8YER - chains D and E of the 6 polymer chains in the assembly; structure by X-ray diffraction, 2.71 A resolution.

Chain D:
Molecule: Tubulin beta chain
Source organism: Sus scrofa
Reference sequence: A0A8D0VN39 (A0A8D0VN39_PIG); numbering as in UniProt (aligned over 1-431)
Amino-acid sequence (431 residues; row label = number of the first residue in the row):
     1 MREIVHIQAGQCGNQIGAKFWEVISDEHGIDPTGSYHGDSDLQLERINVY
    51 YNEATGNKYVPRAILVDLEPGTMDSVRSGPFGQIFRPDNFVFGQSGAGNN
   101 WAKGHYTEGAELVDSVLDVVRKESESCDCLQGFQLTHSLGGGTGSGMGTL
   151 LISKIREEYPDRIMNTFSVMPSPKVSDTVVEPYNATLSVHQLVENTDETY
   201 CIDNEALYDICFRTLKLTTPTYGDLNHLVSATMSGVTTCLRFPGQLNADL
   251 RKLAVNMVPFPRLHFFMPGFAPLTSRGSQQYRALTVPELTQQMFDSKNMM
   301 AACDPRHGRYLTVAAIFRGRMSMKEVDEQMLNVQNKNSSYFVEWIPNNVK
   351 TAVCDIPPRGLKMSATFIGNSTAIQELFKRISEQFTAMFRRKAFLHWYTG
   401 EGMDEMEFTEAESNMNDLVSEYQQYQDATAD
Not modelled in the structure: 274-283
Small-molecule neighbours:
  - A1D6E (6-fluoranyl-4-(6-methoxy-3,4-dihydro-2H-quinolin-1-yl)-N-methyl-quinazolin-2-amine): Val236, Cys239, Leu240, Leu246, Ala248, Asp249, Lys252, Leu253, Asn256, Met257, Val313, Ala314, Ala315, Ile316, Asn348, Lys350, Thr351, Ala352, Ile368
  - GDP (guanosine-5'-diphosphate): Gly10, Gln11, Cys12, Gly13, Gln15, Ile16, Asp67, Ala97, Ser138, Gly140, Gly141, Gly142, Thr143, Gly144, Val169, Pro171, Val175, Ser176, Glu181, Asn204, Leu207, Tyr222, Leu225, Asn226

Chain E:
Molecule: Stathmin-4
Source organism: Rattus norvegicus
Reference sequence: P63043 (STMN4_RAT); residues 5-145 here correspond to UniProt positions 49-189 (UniProt number = residue number + 44)
Amino-acid sequence (143 residues; each row starts with the number of its first residue):
     3 MADMEVIELNKCTSGQSFEVILKPPSFDGVPEFNASLPRRRDPSLEEIQK
    53 KLEAAEERRKYQEAELLKHLAEKREHEREVIQKAIEENNNFIKMAKEKLA
   103 QKMESNKENREAHLAAMLERLQEKDKHAEEVRKNKELKEEASR
Not modelled in the structure: 3-5, 29-43, 142-145
Construct notes: initiating methionine (3); expression tag (4)
Swiss-Prot annotation at these positions:
  - modified residue: Ser46 (Phosphoserine)

How chain D and chain E interact:
Contacting residue pairs - 25 pairs, chain D then chain E:
  His105(D) with Lys126(E)
  Tyr106(D) with His129(E), hydrogen bond; Ala130(E), hydrophobic; Val133(E), hydrophobic; Arg134(E), hydrogen bond (backbone-side chain)
  Ala110(D) with Arg134(E)
  Ser153(D) with Leu123(E); Lys126(E)
  Lys154(D) with Asp127(E), salt bridge
  Arg156(D) with Met119(E); Leu123(E)
  Glu157(D) with Leu120(E); Leu123(E); Gln124(E); Asp127(E)
  Pro160(D) with Met119(E), hydrophobic
  Gln191(D) with Lys126(E), hydrogen bond
  Gly400(D) with Lys137(E); Lys140(E)
  Glu401(D) with Val133(E); Lys137(E), salt bridge
  Gly402(D) with Val133(E); Asn136(E)
  Met403(D) with Val133(E)
  Glu407(D) with His129(E), salt bridge
Interface residues without a listed pair, chain D (17 interface residues in all): Thr107, Asp161, Asn195
Interface residues without a listed pair, chain E (15 interface residues in all): Arg112, Leu116

Summary:
17 residues of chain D and 15 residues of chain E are in contact; the contacts include 3 hydrogen bonds and 3
salt bridges. Polar pairs include Lys154(D)-Asp127(E), Glu401(D)-Lys137(E) and Glu407(D)-His129(E). Ligands of
chain D: GDP and compound A1D6E.
Chain D is Tubulin beta chain (Sus scrofa) and chain E is Stathmin-4 (Rattus norvegicus); the structure,
Tubulin-RB3_SLD-TTL in complex with compound 4, was determined by X-ray diffraction.
